Entry 6V1A (X-ray diffraction, 2.29 A resolution); this record covers chains D and E of the 5 polymer chains in the assembly.

Chain D:
Molecule: M134 TCR alpha chain
Source organism: Mus musculus
Amino-acid sequence (209 residues; row label = number of the first residue in the row; note: 15 numbers in that range are skipped by the numbering (no residue carries them; nothing is unmodelled there); a row labelled like 84A-84C holds insertion residues (84A, then the next letters in order)):
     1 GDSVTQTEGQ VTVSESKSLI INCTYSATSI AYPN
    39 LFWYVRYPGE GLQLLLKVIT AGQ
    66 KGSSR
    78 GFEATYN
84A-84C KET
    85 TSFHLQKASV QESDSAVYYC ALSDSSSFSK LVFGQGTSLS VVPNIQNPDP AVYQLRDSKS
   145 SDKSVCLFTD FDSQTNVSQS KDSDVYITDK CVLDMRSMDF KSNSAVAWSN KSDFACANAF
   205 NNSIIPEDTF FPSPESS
Unresolved in the structure: 1, 219-221
Disulfide bonds: Cys-23/Cys-104, Cys-150/Cys-200
Metal / ion sites: Na+ near Gly-78 (its only coordinating residue here)

Chain E:
Molecule: M134 TCR beta chain
Source organism: Mus musculus
Amino-acid sequence (242 residues; row label = number of the first residue in the row; note: 13 numbers in that range are skipped by the numbering (no residue carries them; nothing is unmodelled there)):
     3 AVFQTPNYHV TQVGNEVSFN CKQTLGHDT
    39 MYWYKQDSKK LLKIMFSYNN KQL
    66 IVNETVP
    74 RRFSPQSS
    83 DKAHLNLRIK SVEPEDSAVY LCASSLDWAS QNTLYFGAGT RLSVLEDLNK VFPPEVAVFE
   143 PSEAEISHTQ KATLVCLATG FFPDHVELSW WVNGKEVHSG VCTDPQPLKE QPALNDSRYA
   203 LSSRLRVSAT FWQNPRNHFR CQVQFYGLSE NDEWTQDRAK PVTQIVSAEA WGRAD
Disulfide bonds: Cys-23/Cys-104, Cys-158/Cys-223

Interface between chain D and chain E:
Residue-residue contacts - 95 pairs, chain D then chain E:
  Asn-34(D) / Ser-112(E)  hydrogen bond
  Asn-34(D) / Gln-113(E)
  Phe-40(D) / Ser-112(E)
  Tyr-42(D) / Thr-115(E)
  Tyr-42(D) / Leu-116(E)  hydrogen bond (side chain-backbone)
  Tyr-42(D) / Phe-118(E)  hydrophobic
  Arg-44(D) / Lys-48(E)
  Leu-50(D) / Leu-50(E)  hydrophobic
  Leu-50(D) / Phe-118(E)  hydrophobic
  Leu-52(D) / Thr-115(E)
  Lys-55(D) / Gln-113(E)  hydrogen bond (side chain-backbone)
  Lys-55(D) / Asn-114(E)
  Lys-55(D) / Thr-115(E)  hydrogen bond
  Ile-57(D) / Gln-113(E)
  Tyr-103(D) / Lys-48(E)
  Ser-107(D) / Ser-112(E)  hydrogen bond (side chain-backbone)
  Asp-108(D) / Ser-112(E)  hydrogen bond (backbone-side chain)
  Ser-109(D) / Ser-112(E)
  Ser-111(D) / Ser-112(E)
  Phe-112(D) / Ile-66(E)
  Phe-112(D) / Val-67(E)  hydrophobic
  Phe-112(D) / Trp-110(E)  hydrophobic
  Ser-113(D) / Tyr-40(E)  hydrogen bond
  Ser-113(D) / Trp-110(E)  hydrogen bond (backbone-backbone)
  Ser-113(D) / Ala-111(E)
  Ser-113(D) / Ser-112(E)
  Ser-113(D) / Leu-116(E)
  Lys-114(D) / Ile-52(E)
  Lys-114(D) / Val-67(E)
  Lys-114(D) / Glu-69(E)  salt bridge
  Leu-115(D) / Tyr-42(E)  hydrogen bond (backbone-side chain)
  Phe-117(D) / Tyr-42(E)  hydrophobic
  Phe-117(D) / Leu-50(E)  hydrophobic
  Phe-117(D) / Phe-118(E)  hydrophobic
  Gly-118(D) / Leu-49(E)
  Gln-119(D) / Lys-48(E)
  Asp-133(D) / His-150(E)  salt bridge
  Tyr-137(D) / Ser-144(E)
  Tyr-137(D) / Ala-146(E)
  Tyr-137(D) / Glu-147(E)
  Tyr-137(D) / His-150(E)
  Tyr-137(D) / Thr-151(E)
  Gln-138(D) / Ser-144(E)
  Leu-139(D) / Phe-141(E)
  Leu-139(D) / Glu-142(E)
  Leu-139(D) / Thr-155(E)
  Leu-139(D) / Val-157(E)  hydrophobic
  Arg-140(D) / Phe-141(E)
  Arg-140(D) / Glu-142(E)  hydrogen bond (backbone-backbone)
  Asp-141(D) / Ala-139(E)
  Asp-141(D) / Val-140(E)
  Asp-141(D) / Phe-141(E)
  Ser-142(D) / Val-140(E)  hydrogen bond (backbone-backbone)
  Ser-142(D) / Glu-142(E)
  Ser-142(D) / Glu-251(E)  hydrogen bond (side chain-backbone)
  Lys-147(D) / Phe-141(E)
  Ser-148(D) / Phe-141(E)
  Val-149(D) / Phe-141(E)  hydrophobic
  Val-149(D) / Leu-159(E)  hydrophobic
  Leu-151(D) / Thr-155(E)
  Thr-153(D) / Arg-208(E)
  Asp-154(D) / Thr-151(E)
  Asp-154(D) / Arg-208(E)  salt bridge
  Ser-167(D) / Glu-192(E)
  Tyr-170(D) / Leu-190(E)  hydrophobic
  Tyr-170(D) / Glu-192(E)  hydrogen bond (side chain-backbone)
  Ile-171(D) / Leu-190(E)
  Thr-172(D) / Asp-186(E)
  Thr-172(D) / Ser-204(E)
  Thr-172(D) / Arg-206(E)  hydrogen bond
  Asp-173(D) / Arg-206(E)
  Cys-175(D) / Cys-184(E)  disulfide
  Cys-175(D) / Thr-185(E)
  Cys-175(D) / Arg-206(E)
  Val-176(D) / Cys-184(E)  hydrogen bond (backbone-side chain)
  Leu-177(D) / Cys-184(E)  hydrophobic
  Leu-177(D) / Arg-208(E)
  Asp-178(D) / Ser-181(E)
  Asp-178(D) / Gly-182(E)  hydrogen bond (backbone-backbone)
  Met-179(D) / Ser-181(E)
  Met-179(D) / Arg-208(E)
  Met-179(D) / Val-209(E)
  Met-179(D) / Ser-210(E)
  Arg-180(D) / Ser-181(E)  hydrogen bond (backbone-side chain)
  Met-182(D) / Lys-153(E)
  Phe-184(D) / Lys-153(E)
  Phe-184(D) / Arg-208(E)
  Ser-186(D) / Arg-208(E)  hydrogen bond
  Ser-188(D) / Arg-206(E)  hydrogen bond
  Ala-189(D) / Arg-206(E)
  Val-190(D) / Arg-206(E)
  Trp-192(D) / Leu-159(E)  hydrophobic
  Trp-192(D) / Ala-202(E)  hydrophobic
  Phe-214(D) / His-150(E)
  Pro-216(D) / Ala-146(E)  hydrophobic
Interface residues without a listed pair, chain D (55 interface residues in all): Gly-49, Ser-181
Interface residues without a listed pair, chain E (52 interface residues in all): Gln-44, Gly-119, Pro-143, His-180, Val-183, Lys-191, Pro-194, Ala-252
Inter-chain disulfides: Cys-175(D)/Cys-184(E)

In short:
Chain D and chain E form an interface of 55 and 52 residues respectively; the contacts include 1 disulfide
bond, 19 hydrogen bonds and 3 salt bridges. Polar pairs include Lys-114(D)/Glu-69(E), Asp-133(D)/His-150(E)
and Asp-154(D)/Arg-208(E).
Chain D is M134 TCR alpha chain and chain E is M134 TCR beta chain, both from Mus musculus; the structure,
immune receptor complex, was determined by X-ray diffraction, deposited together with 6V0Y, 6V13, 6V15, 6V18
and 6V19.
